PDB entry 5ZXU | X-ray diffraction, 2.20 A resolution | chain A

Chain A:
Name: NADP-dependent oxidoreductase
From: Vibrio vulnificus MO6-24/O
Sequence (337 residues; row label = number of the first residue in the row):
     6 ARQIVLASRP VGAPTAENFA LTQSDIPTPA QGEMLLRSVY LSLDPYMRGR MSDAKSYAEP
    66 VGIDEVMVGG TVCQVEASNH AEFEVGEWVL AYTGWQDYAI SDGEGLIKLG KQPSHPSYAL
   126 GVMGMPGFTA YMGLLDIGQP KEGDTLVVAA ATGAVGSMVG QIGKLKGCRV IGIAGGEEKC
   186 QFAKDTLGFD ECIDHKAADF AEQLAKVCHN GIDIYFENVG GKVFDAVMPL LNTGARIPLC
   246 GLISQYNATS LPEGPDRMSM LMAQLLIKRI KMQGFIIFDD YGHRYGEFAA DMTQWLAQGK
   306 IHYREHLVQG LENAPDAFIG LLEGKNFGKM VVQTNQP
Ligand contacts: NADPH (NDP; NADPH dihydro-nicotinamide-adenine-dinucleotide phosphate): Asp49, Pro50, Tyr51, Met130, Thr134, Ala155, Gly158, Ala159, Val160, Gly161, Ala179, Gly180, Lys184, His200, Asn223, Val224, Cys245, Gly246, Leu247, Ile248, Ser249, Tyr251, Phe280, Ile281, Ile282, Leu326, Leu327, Gly329, Asn331, Gly333

Overview:
Bound to chain A: NADPH.
Chain A is NADP-dependent oxidoreductase (Vibrio vulnificus MO6-24/O); the structure, Crystal structure of
CurA in complex with NADPH from Vibrio vulnificus, was determined by X-ray diffraction (same publication as
5ZXN).
